8CJY - chain A; structure by X-ray diffraction, 1.60 A resolution.

# Chain A
Molecule: Iron hydrogenase 1
Source organism: Clostridium pasteurianum
Notes: EC 1.12.7.2
UniProtKB: P29166 (PHF1_CLOPA); numbering as in UniProt (aligned over 1-574)
Amino-acid sequence (584 residues; numbered 1 to 584; the number before each row is that of its first residue):
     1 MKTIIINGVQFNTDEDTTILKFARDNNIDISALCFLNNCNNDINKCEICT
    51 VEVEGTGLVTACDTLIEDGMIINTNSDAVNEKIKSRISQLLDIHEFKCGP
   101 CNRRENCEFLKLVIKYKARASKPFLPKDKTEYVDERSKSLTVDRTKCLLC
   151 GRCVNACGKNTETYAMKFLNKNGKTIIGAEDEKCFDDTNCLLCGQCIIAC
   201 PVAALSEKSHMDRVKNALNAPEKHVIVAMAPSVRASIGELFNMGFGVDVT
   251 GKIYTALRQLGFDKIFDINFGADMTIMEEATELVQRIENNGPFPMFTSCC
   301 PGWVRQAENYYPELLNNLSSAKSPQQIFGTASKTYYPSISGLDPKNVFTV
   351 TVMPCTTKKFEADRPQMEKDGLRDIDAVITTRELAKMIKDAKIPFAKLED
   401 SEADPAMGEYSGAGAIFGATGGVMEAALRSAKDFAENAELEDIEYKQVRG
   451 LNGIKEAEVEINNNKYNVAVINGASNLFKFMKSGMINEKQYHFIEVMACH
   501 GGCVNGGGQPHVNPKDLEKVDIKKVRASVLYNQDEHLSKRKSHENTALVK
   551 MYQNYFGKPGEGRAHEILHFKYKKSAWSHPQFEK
Not modelled in the structure: 1, 582-584
Construct notes: engineered mutation Thr-357 (Ser in P29166); expression tag (575-584)
Ion coordination: 2Fe-2S cluster Fe: Cys-34, Cys-46, Cys-49, Cys-62; Mg2+ site 1: Asn-40, Asp-42; 4Fe-4S cluster Fe site 1: His-94, Cys-98, Cys-101, Cys-107; 4Fe-4S cluster Fe site 2: Cys-147, Cys-150, Cys-153, Cys-200; 4Fe-4S cluster Fe site 3: Cys-157, Cys-190, Cys-193, Cys-196; Mg2+ site 2 near Leu-218 (its only coordinating residue here); 4Fe-4S cluster Fe site 4: Cys-300, Cys-355, Cys-499, Cys-503; Fe ion near Cys-503 (its only coordinating residue here)
Residues lining bound ligands:
  - 402 (dicarbonyl[bis(cyanide-kappaC)]-mu-(iminodimethanethiolatato-1kappaS:2kappaS)-mu-(oxomethylidene)diiron(2+)): Ala-230, Pro-231, Ser-232, Ile-268, Ala-272, Cys-299, Cys-300, Ser-323, Pro-324, Gln-325, Met-353, Pro-354, Cys-355, Lys-358, Phe-417, Gly-418, Val-423, Met-497, Cys-503
  - 2Fe-2S cluster (FES): Ala-32, Leu-33, Cys-34, Phe-35, Asn-40, Lys-45, Cys-46, Glu-47, Cys-49, Thr-60, Cys-62
  - 4Fe-4S cluster (SF4), molecule 1: His-94, Glu-95, Phe-96, Lys-97, Cys-98, Cys-101, Arg-103, Arg-104, Cys-107, Phe-109, Leu-110, Lys-146, Val-202, Ala-203
  - 4Fe-4S cluster (SF4), molecule 2: Leu-140, Cys-157, Thr-161, Thr-163, Ala-165, Met-166, Phe-185, Cys-190, Leu-191, Leu-192, Cys-193, Gly-194, Gln-195, Cys-196
  - 4Fe-4S cluster (SF4), molecule 3: Cys-147, Leu-148, Leu-149, Cys-150, Gly-151, Arg-152, Cys-153, Ile-177, Ala-199, Cys-200, Pro-201, Val-202, Ala-204, Leu-205
  - 4Fe-4S cluster (SF4), molecule 4: Cys-193, Cys-299, Cys-300, Pro-301, Gly-302, Pro-354, Cys-355, Thr-357, Lys-358, Met-497, Ala-498, Cys-499, Gly-502, Cys-503, Gly-506
Swiss-Prot annotation at these positions:
  - binding site ([2Fe-2S] cluster): Cys-34, Cys-46, Cys-49, Cys-62
  - binding site ([4Fe-4S] cluster): His-94, Cys-98, Cys-101, Cys-107, Cys-147, Cys-150, Cys-153, Cys-157, Cys-190, Cys-193, Cys-196, Cys-200, Cys-300, Cys-355, Cys-499, Cys-503
  - binding site (Fe(2+)): Cys-503
From the paper describing this entry:
  - mutagenesis - G302A, S357T: unchanged catalytic activity
  - mutagenesis - S357T: increased stability in response to O2
  - contacts within the chain: Leu-192/Thr-357 (hydrophobic contact) (from molecular simulation)
  - mutagenesis - G302A: unchanged stability in response to O2
  - contacts within the chain: Gly-302/Arg-305 (backbone contact), Gly-302/Gln-306 (backbone contact) (proposed by the authors, not directly observed)

# Overview
Chain A binds compound 402, 4 copies of 4Fe-4S cluster and 2Fe-2S cluster. Curated annotation (UniProt) lists
4 [2Fe-2S] cluster-binding residues, 16 [4Fe-4S] cluster-binding residues and Fe2+-binding residue Cys-503.
From the paper: S357T increases stability in response to O2; contacts within the chain involving Leu-192,
Thr-357 and Gly-302 among others.
Chain A is Iron hydrogenase 1 (Clostridium pasteurianum); the structure, [FeFe]-hydrogenase CpI from
Clostridium pasteurianum, variant S357T, was determined by X-ray diffraction, deposited together with 7QHF.
